PDB entry 6RDH | electron microscopy, 3.00 A resolution | chains 2 and 7 of the 31 polymer chains in the assembly

# Chain 2
Molecule: ASA-2: Polytomella F-ATP synthase associated subunit 2
Organism: Polytomella sp. Pringsheim 198.80
Notes: engineered mutation(s): P165F, N167S
Amino-acid sequence (441 residues; row label = number of the first residue in the row):
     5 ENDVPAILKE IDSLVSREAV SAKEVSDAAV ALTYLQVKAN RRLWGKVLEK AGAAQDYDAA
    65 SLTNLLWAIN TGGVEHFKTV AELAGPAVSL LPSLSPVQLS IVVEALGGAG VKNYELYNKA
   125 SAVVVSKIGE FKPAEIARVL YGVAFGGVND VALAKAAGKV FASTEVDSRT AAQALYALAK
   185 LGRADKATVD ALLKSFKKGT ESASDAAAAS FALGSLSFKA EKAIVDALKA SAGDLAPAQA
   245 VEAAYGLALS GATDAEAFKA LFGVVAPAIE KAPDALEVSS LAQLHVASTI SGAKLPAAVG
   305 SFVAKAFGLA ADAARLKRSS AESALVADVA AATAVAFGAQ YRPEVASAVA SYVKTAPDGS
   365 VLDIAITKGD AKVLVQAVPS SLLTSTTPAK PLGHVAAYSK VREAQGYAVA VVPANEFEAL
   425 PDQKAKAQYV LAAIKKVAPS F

# Chain 7
Molecule: Mitochondrial ATP synthase associated protein ASA7
Organism: Polytomella sp. Pringsheim 198.80
Reference sequence: D8V7I2 (D8V7I2_9CHLO); residues 1-190 here = UniProt positions 1-190
Amino-acid sequence (190 residues; each row starts with the number of its first residue):
     1 MSSVRAGVEA GRRDLTTFTF SGLQDAPVAA LSGSIKLNVA AKAGKAEVTV AAGAAKAATQ
    61 VSAAALRKLS GSKISLAEVA RISVLHSSIQ NYLLSLSNER YQLLSQWPDF TTMYGKDFYY
   121 RAHPEDLKKF YDAADEYYKL YETVTEFDSL SALASQVVPN YAARRRSTVH PAIGSTVADG
   181 AFTNFLLSKQ
Disordered / not traced: 1-14

# Chain 2 / chain 7 interface
Pairs across the interface - 105 pairs, chain 2 then chain 7:
  Glu-5(2) / Lys-56(7)
  Asn-6(2) / Lys-56(7)  hydrogen bond (backbone-backbone)
  Asn-6(2) / Ala-57(7)
  Asn-6(2) / Ala-58(7)  hydrogen bond (side chain-backbone)
  Asp-7(2) / Ala-55(7)
  Asp-7(2) / Lys-56(7)
  Asp-7(2) / Ala-57(7)
  Ala-10(2) / Ala-55(7)  hydrophobic
  Ile-11(2) / Val-50(7)
  Ile-11(2) / Ala-52(7)  hydrophobic
  Ile-11(2) / Ala-55(7)
  Ile-11(2) / Lys-56(7)
  Ile-11(2) / Ala-57(7)
  Glu-14(2) / Ala-52(7)
  Ile-15(2) / Ile-35(7)  hydrophobic
  Leu-18(2) / Ser-34(7)
  Lys-27(2) / Leu-31(7)
  Lys-27(2) / Ser-32(7)
  Glu-28(2) / Ser-32(7)
  Glu-28(2) / Ser-34(7)
  Asp-31(2) / Ala-30(7)
  Asp-31(2) / Leu-31(7)  hydrogen bond (side chain-backbone)
  Asp-31(2) / Ser-32(7)  hydrogen bond
  Asp-31(2) / Ile-35(7)
  Val-34(2) / Pro-27(7)  hydrophobic
  Val-34(2) / Leu-37(7)  hydrophobic
  Ala-35(2) / Ile-35(7)  hydrophobic
  Ala-35(2) / Leu-37(7)
  Ala-35(2) / Val-50(7)  hydrophobic
  Thr-37(2) / Leu-69(7)
  Tyr-38(2) / Ala-26(7)
  Tyr-38(2) / Pro-27(7)
  Tyr-38(2) / Leu-37(7)  hydrophobic
  Tyr-38(2) / Leu-66(7)  hydrophobic
  Gln-40(2) / Val-61(7)
  Gln-40(2) / Ala-65(7)
  Gln-40(2) / Leu-69(7)
  Lys-42(2) / Leu-69(7)  hydrogen bond (side chain-backbone)
  Lys-42(2) / Ser-72(7)  hydrogen bond (side chain-backbone)
  Lys-42(2) / Ile-74(7)
  Arg-45(2) / Ile-74(7)  hydrogen bond (side chain-backbone)
  Arg-45(2) / Ser-75(7)  hydrogen bond (side chain-backbone)
  Arg-45(2) / Leu-76(7)
  Trp-48(2) / Leu-76(7)
  Gly-49(2) / Leu-76(7)
  Leu-52(2) / Leu-76(7)  hydrophobic
  Ala-64(2) / Leu-31(7)  hydrophobic
  Asn-68(2) / Pro-27(7)
  Asn-68(2) / Leu-31(7)
  Trp-71(2) / Gly-22(7)
  Trp-71(2) / Ala-26(7)  hydrophobic
  Trp-71(2) / Pro-27(7)
  Trp-71(2) / Leu-66(7)  hydrophobic
  Asn-74(2) / Leu-15(7)
  Asn-74(2) / Ser-21(7)
  Thr-75(2) / Ser-21(7)  hydrogen bond
  Thr-75(2) / Leu-66(7)
  Thr-75(2) / Leu-69(7)
  Thr-75(2) / Ser-70(7)
  Gly-76(2) / Leu-69(7)
  Gly-77(2) / Leu-15(7)
  Gly-77(2) / Ser-70(7)
  Gly-77(2) / Lys-73(7)
  Gly-77(2) / Ile-74(7)  hydrogen bond (backbone-backbone)
  Val-78(2) / Leu-15(7)
  Val-78(2) / Ile-74(7)  hydrophobic
  Glu-79(2) / Leu-15(7)  hydrogen bond (side chain-backbone)
  Glu-79(2) / Ser-75(7)
  Glu-79(2) / Leu-76(7)  hydrogen bond (backbone-backbone)
  His-80(2) / Leu-76(7)
  His-80(2) / Glu-78(7)  salt bridge
  Lys-82(2) / Glu-78(7)
  Val-101(2) / Asp-25(7)
  Gly-112(2) / Leu-15(7)
  Gly-112(2) / Thr-16(7)  hydrogen bond (backbone-backbone)
  Glu-139(2) / Asp-25(7)
  Arg-142(2) / Phe-20(7)
  Arg-142(2) / Gln-24(7)
  Arg-142(2) / Asp-25(7)  salt bridge
  Tyr-145(2) / Thr-16(7)  hydrogen bond
  Tyr-145(2) / Phe-18(7)  hydrogen bond (side chain-backbone)
  Tyr-145(2) / Thr-19(7)
  Tyr-145(2) / Phe-20(7)  hydrophobic
  Phe-149(2) / Thr-16(7)
  Arg-173(2) / Phe-20(7)
  Arg-173(2) / Gln-24(7)
  Arg-173(2) / Arg-67(7)
  Gln-177(2) / Phe-20(7)
  Tyr-180(2) / Thr-17(7)  hydrogen bond
  Tyr-180(2) / Phe-18(7)
  Tyr-180(2) / Phe-20(7)  hydrophobic
  Ser-206(2) / Arg-67(7)  hydrogen bond
  Ser-208(2) / Phe-18(7)
  Ser-208(2) / Arg-67(7)
  Asp-209(2) / Phe-20(7)
  Asp-209(2) / Arg-67(7)  salt bridge
  Ala-211(2) / Phe-18(7)  hydrophobic
  Ala-212(2) / Phe-18(7)  hydrophobic
  Ala-212(2) / Phe-20(7)  hydrophobic
  Asp-238(2) / Lys-68(7)  salt bridge
  Ala-240(2) / Gly-71(7)
  Gln-243(2) / Thr-17(7)
  Gln-243(2) / Phe-18(7)
  Gln-243(2) / Gly-71(7)
  Glu-246(2) / Phe-18(7)
Other interface residues (no listed pair), chain 2 (62 interface residues in all): Val-8, Arg-21, Ser-30, Leu-39, Ser-65, Glu-108, Ala-113, Ala-176, Glu-205, Phe-215, Gly-237, Ala-242
Other interface residues (no listed pair), chain 7 (44 interface residues in all): Leu-23, Val-39, Ala-43, Val-48, Ala-51, Thr-59

# In short
62 residues of chain 2 face 44 of chain 7 across their interface, with 17 hydrogen bonds and 4 salt bridges.
Polar pairs include His-80(2)/Glu-78(7), Arg-142(2)/Asp-25(7) and Asp-209(2)/Arg-67(7).
Chain 2 is ASA-2: Polytomella F-ATP synthase associated subunit 2 and chain 7 is Mitochondrial ATP synthase
associated protein ASA7, both from Polytomella sp. Pringsheim 198.80; the structure, CryoEM structure of
Polytomella F-ATP synthase, Rotary substate 1A, composite map, was determined by electron microscopy,
deposited together with 6RD4, 6RD5, 6RD6, 6RD7, 6RD8, 6RD9 and 46 further entries.
